5NG5 - chains H and C of the 15 polymer chains in the assembly; structure by electron microscopy, 6.50 A resolution (low resolution: residue-level contacts below are approximate; hydrogen-bond / salt-bridge calls are withheld).

== Chain H ==
Protein: Multidrug efflux pump subunit AcrA
From: Escherichia coli
Reference sequence: P0AE06 (ACRA_ECOLI); residue numbers follow UniProt; this construct covers 25-397
Sequence (373 residues; numbered 25 to 397; the number before each row is that of its first residue):
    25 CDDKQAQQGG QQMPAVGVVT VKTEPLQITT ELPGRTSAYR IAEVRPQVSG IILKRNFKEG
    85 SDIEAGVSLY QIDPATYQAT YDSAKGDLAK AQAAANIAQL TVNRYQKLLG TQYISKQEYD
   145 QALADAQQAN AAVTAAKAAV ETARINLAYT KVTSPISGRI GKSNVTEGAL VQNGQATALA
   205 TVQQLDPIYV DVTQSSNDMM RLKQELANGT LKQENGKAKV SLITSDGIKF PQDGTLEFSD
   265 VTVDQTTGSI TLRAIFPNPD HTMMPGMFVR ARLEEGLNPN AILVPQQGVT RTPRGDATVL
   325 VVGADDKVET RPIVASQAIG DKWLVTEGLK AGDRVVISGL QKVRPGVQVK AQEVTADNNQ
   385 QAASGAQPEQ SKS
Disordered / not traced: 25-37, 378-397
Differences from the reference sequence: conflict Met223 (Phe in P0AE06), Met224 (Leu in P0AE06), Met287 (Leu in P0AE06), Met288 (Leu in P0AE06)
Curated features (UniProtKB/Swiss-Prot):
  - lipidation: Cys25 (N-palmitoyl cysteine)

== Chain C ==
Protein: Outer membrane protein TolC
From: Escherichia coli
Reference sequence: P02930 (TOLC_ECOLI); residues -21 to 471 here correspond to UniProt positions 1-493 (UniProt number = residue number + 22)
Sequence (493 residues; each row starts with the number of its first residue; numbers below 1 keep their minus sign (Met-21 is residue -21)):
   -21 MKKLLPILIG LSLSGFSSLS QAENLMQVYQ QARLSNPELR KSAADRDAAF EKINEARSPL
    39 LPQLGLGADY TYSNGYRDAN GINSNATSAS LQLTQSIFDM SKWRALTLQE KAAGIQDVTY
    99 QTDQQTLILN TATAYFNVLN AIDVLSYTQA QKEAIYRQLD QTTQRFNVGL VAITDVQNAR
   159 AQYDTVLANE VTARNNLDNA VEQLRQITGN YYPELAALNV ENFKTDKPQP VNALLKEAEK
   219 RNLSLLQARL SQDLAREQIR QAQDGHLPTL DLTASTGISD TSYSGSKTRG AAGTQYDDSN
   279 MGQNKVGLSF SLPIYQGGMV NSQVKQAQYN FVGASEQLES AHRSVVQTVR SSFNNINASI
   339 SSINAYKQAV VSAQSSLDAM EAGYSVGTRT IVDVLDATTT LYNAKQELAN ARYNYLINQL
   399 NIKSALGTLN EQDLLALNNA LSKPVSTNPE NVAPQTPEQN AIADGYAPDS PAPVVQQTSA
   459 RTTTSNGHNP FRN
Disordered / not traced: -21 to 0, 429-471
Reported in the primary citation:
  - conformationally variable residues: Asp153, Arg367

== How chain H and chain C interact ==
Residue-residue contacts (12):
  Gln136(H) - Phe144(C)
  Gln136(H) - Ile151(C)
  Tyr137(H) - Ala150(C)
  Tyr137(H) - Ile151(C)
  Ile138(H) - Ala150(C)
  Ser139(H) - Gly147(C)
  Ser139(H) - Leu148(C)
  Ser139(H) - Val149(C)
  Ser139(H) - Ala150(C)
  Lys140(H) - Gly147(C)
  Gln141(H) - Gly147(C)
  Gln141(H) - Leu148(C)
Other interface residues (no listed pair), chain C (7 interface residues in all): Val146

== Summary ==
Chain H and chain C form an interface of 6 and 7 residues respectively. From the paper: conformational
variability at Asp153(C) and Arg367(C).
Here chain H is Multidrug efflux pump subunit AcrA and chain C is Outer membrane protein TolC, both from
Escherichia coli. Entry 5NG5 (multi-drug efflux; membrane transport; RND superfamily; Drug resistance) was
determined by electron microscopy (same publication as 5O66, 5V5S and 5NC5).
